PDB entry 8Q82 | X-ray diffraction, 1.95 A resolution | chains A and B

# Chain A (and B)
Name: Photorhabdus luminescens subsp. laumondii TTO1 complete genome segment 3/17
Organism: Photorhabdus laumondii subsp. laumondii TTO1
Notes: chain B of this document is another copy of the same molecule, construct and numbering; everything in this record applies to it too
Reference sequence: Q7N8I6 (Q7N8I6_PHOLL); numbering as in UniProt (aligned over 1-369)
Amino-acid sequence (369 residues; numbered 1 to 369; the number before each row is that of its first residue):
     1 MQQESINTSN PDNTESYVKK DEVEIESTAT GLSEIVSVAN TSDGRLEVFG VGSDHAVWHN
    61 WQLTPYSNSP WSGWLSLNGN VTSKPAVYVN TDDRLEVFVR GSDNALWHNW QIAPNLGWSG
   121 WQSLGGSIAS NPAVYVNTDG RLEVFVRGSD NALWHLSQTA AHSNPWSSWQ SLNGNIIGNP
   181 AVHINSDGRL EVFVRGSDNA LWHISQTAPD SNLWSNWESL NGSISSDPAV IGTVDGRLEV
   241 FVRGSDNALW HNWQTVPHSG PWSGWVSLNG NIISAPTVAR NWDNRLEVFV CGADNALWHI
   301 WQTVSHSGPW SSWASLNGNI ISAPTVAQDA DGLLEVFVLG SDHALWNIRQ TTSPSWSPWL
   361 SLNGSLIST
Disordered / not traced: 1-30, 352-354
Ion coordination: Mg2+ near N363 (its only coordinating residue here)
Residues lining bound ligands:
  - methyl alpha-L-fucopyranoside (MFU), molecule 1: G52, S53, D54, W58, W74, G364, S365, L366
  - methyl alpha-L-fucopyranoside (MFU), molecule 2: G126, S127, I128, V146, G148, S149, D150, W154, W169
  - methyl alpha-L-fucopyranoside (MFU), molecule 3: G222, S223, I224, V242, G244, S245, D246, W250, W265

# How chain A and chain B interact
Contacting residue pairs - 58 pairs, chain A then chain B:
  S42(A) - S186(B)  hydrogen bond (side chain-backbone)
  S42(A) - G236(B)
  D43(A) - V234(B)
  D43(A) - D235(B)
  D43(A) - P257(B)
  G44(A) - V234(B)
  P65(A) - D235(B)
  P65(A) - H306(B)  hydrogen bond (backbone-side chain)
  Y66(A) - S305(B)
  Y66(A) - H306(B)
  T91(A) - T138(B)  hydrogen bond (side chain-backbone)
  D92(A) - D187(B)
  D92(A) - P209(B)
  D93(A) - N185(B)
  D93(A) - S186(B)
  D93(A) - D187(B)  hydrogen bond (side chain-backbone)
  D93(A) - G188(B)  hydrogen bond (side chain-backbone)
  P114(A) - D187(B)
  T138(A) - T91(B)  hydrogen bond (backbone-side chain)
  T138(A) - G140(B)
  T138(A) - H162(B)  hydrogen bond
  D139(A) - D139(B)
  D139(A) - A161(B)
  G140(A) - T138(B)
  A161(A) - D139(B)
  H162(A) - T138(B)  hydrogen bond
  H162(A) - D210(B)  salt bridge
  S186(A) - S42(B)  hydrogen bond (backbone-side chain)
  S186(A) - D93(B)
  D187(A) - D92(B)
  D187(A) - D93(B)  hydrogen bond (backbone-side chain)
  D187(A) - P114(B)
  G188(A) - D93(B)  hydrogen bond (backbone-side chain)
  P209(A) - D92(B)
  D210(A) - H162(B)  salt bridge
  V234(A) - D43(B)
  V234(A) - G44(B)
  V234(A) - A330(B)  hydrophobic
  D235(A) - D43(B)
  D235(A) - P65(B)
  G236(A) - S42(B)
  P257(A) - D43(B)
  W282(A) - W282(B)  hydrophobic
  W282(A) - D331(B)
  W282(A) - G332(B)
  D283(A) - A330(B)
  D283(A) - D331(B)
  N284(A) - A330(B)  hydrogen bond (side chain-backbone)
  S305(A) - Y66(B)
  H306(A) - P65(B)  hydrogen bond (side chain-backbone)
  H306(A) - Y66(B)  hydrogen bond (backbone-side chain)
  H306(A) - D331(B)
  A330(A) - V234(B)  hydrophobic
  A330(A) - D283(B)
  A330(A) - N284(B)  hydrogen bond (backbone-side chain)
  D331(A) - W282(B)
  D331(A) - D283(B)
  G332(A) - W282(B)
Interface residues without a listed pair, chain A (35 interface residues in all): N185, H258, S307, L333
Interface residues without a listed pair, chain B (34 interface residues in all): H258, L333

# Overview
Chain A and chain B form an interface of 35 and 34 residues respectively; the contacts include 15 hydrogen
bonds and 2 salt bridges. Among the polar pairs are H162(A)-D210(B), S42(A)-S186(B) and P65(A)-H306(B). Chain
A binds 3 copies of methyl alpha-L-fucopyranoside.
Both chains are Photorhabdus luminescens subsp. laumondii TTO1 complete genome segment 3/17 (Photorhabdus
laumondii subsp. laumondii TTO1). Entry 8Q82 (Photorhabdus laumondii lectin PLL4 in complex with
alpha-methyl-fucoside) was determined by X-ray diffraction, deposited together with 8Q7U, 8Q80, 8Q81 and 8Q83.
